6F4U - chains A and D; structure by X-ray diffraction, 1.90 A resolution.

[Chain A]
Molecule: Kallistatin
Organism: Homo sapiens
Reference sequence: P29622 (KAIN_HUMAN); residue numbers follow UniProt; this construct covers 48-387
Sequence (341 residues; row label = number of the first residue in the row):
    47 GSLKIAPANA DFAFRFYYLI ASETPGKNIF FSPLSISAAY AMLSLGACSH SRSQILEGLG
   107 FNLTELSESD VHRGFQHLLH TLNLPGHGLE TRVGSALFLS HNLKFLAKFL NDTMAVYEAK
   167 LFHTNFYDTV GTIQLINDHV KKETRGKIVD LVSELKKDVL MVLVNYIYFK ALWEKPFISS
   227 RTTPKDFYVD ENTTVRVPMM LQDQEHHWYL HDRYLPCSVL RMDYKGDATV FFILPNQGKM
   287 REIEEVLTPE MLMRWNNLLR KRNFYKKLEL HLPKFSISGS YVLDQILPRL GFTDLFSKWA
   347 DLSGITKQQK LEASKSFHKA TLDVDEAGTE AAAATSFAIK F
Disordered / not traced: 47, 132-133
Differences from the reference sequence: expression tag (47)
Curated features (UniProtKB/Swiss-Prot):
  - glycosylation (N-linked (GlcNAc...) asparagine): N108, N157, N238 (complex)
Ion coordination: Na+: Y270, G272

[Chain D]
Molecule: Kallistatin
Organism: Homo sapiens
Reference sequence: P29622 (KAIN_HUMAN); residues 388-427 here = UniProt positions 388-427
Sequence (40 residues; numbered 388 to 427; the number before each row is that of its first residue):
   388 FSAQTNRHIL RFNRPFLVVI FSTSTQSVLF LGKVVDPTKP
Disordered / not traced: 388-393
Curated features (UniProtKB/Swiss-Prot):
  - site: F388, S389 (Reactive bond)

[Chain A / chain D interface]
Contacting residue pairs (129; chain A residue first):
  S48(A) with T412(D)
  L49(A) with T412(D); Q413(D)
  A52(A) with Q413(D)
  A59(A) with L418(D)
  F60(A) with L418(D), hydrophobic
  Y63(A) with L404(D); L418(D), hydrophobic; K420(D)
  G72(A) with V422(D)
  K73(A) with K420(D); V422(D)
  N74(A) with K420(D); V421(D); V422(D), hydrogen bond (side chain-backbone); D423(D), hydrogen bond (side chain-backbone); K426(D)
  I75(A) with G419(D); K420(D), hydrogen bond (backbone-backbone)
  F76(A) with F417(D), hydrophobic; L418(D)
  F77(A) with F417(D); L418(D), hydrogen bond (backbone-backbone)
  S78(A) with L416(D), hydrogen bond (side chain-backbone); F417(D)
  P79(A) with V415(D); L416(D); F417(D)
  L80(A) with V415(D); L416(D), hydrophobic
  L124(A) with T412(D); S414(D)
  T127(A) with S411(D); T412(D)
  L128(A) with S409(D); T412(D); L416(D), hydrophobic
  I213(A) with F417(D), hydrophobic
  F215(A) with I407(D), hydrophobic; F417(D), hydrophobic
  D232(A) with N400(D)
  F233(A) with F399(D); N400(D); R401(D); P402(D); F403(D), hydrophobic; V422(D); P424(D)
  Y234(A) with N400(D), hydrogen bond (backbone-backbone); R401(D); P402(D)
  V235(A) with P402(D); V422(D)
  V241(A) with D423(D); T425(D)
  R242(A) with T425(D)
  V243(A) with P424(D), hydrophobic; T425(D)
  M245(A) with F399(D)
  Y255(A) with R394(D); H395(D), hydrogen bond
  H257(A) with R394(D), hydrogen bond (side chain-backbone); L397(D)
  S264(A) with L397(D)
  L266(A) with L397(D), hydrophobic; F399(D), hydrophobic
  D273(A) with S409(D); T410(D), hydrogen bond (backbone-backbone); S411(D)
  A274(A) with F408(D)
  T275(A) with V406(D); I407(D); F408(D), hydrogen bond (backbone-backbone); T410(D)
  V276(A) with V405(D), hydrophobic; V406(D); I407(D), hydrophobic
  F277(A) with L404(D); V405(D); V406(D), hydrogen bond (backbone-backbone)
  F278(A) with F399(D), hydrophobic; F403(D), hydrophobic; L404(D); V405(D), hydrophobic
  I279(A) with F403(D); L404(D), hydrogen bond (backbone-backbone); V406(D), hydrophobic
  L280(A) with R398(D); F399(D), hydrophobic; R401(D)
  P281(A) with R401(D), hydrogen bond (backbone-side chain); P402(D)
  N282(A) with R401(D)
  Q283(A) with R401(D)
  M286(A) with P402(D); F403(D); L404(D), hydrophobic; K420(D)
  I289(A) with L404(D), hydrophobic
  E290(A) with K420(D), salt bridge
  K312(A) with H395(D)
  K313(A) with H395(D)
  L314(A) with H395(D); I396(D); L397(D)
  E315(A) with H395(D), hydrogen bond (backbone-backbone); I396(D); L397(D), hydrogen bond (backbone-backbone); R398(D), salt bridge
  L316(A) with L397(D); F399(D), hydrophobic
  H317(A) with L397(D), hydrogen bond (backbone-backbone); R398(D), hydrogen bond; F399(D), hydrogen bond (backbone-backbone)
  L318(A) with F399(D), hydrophobic
  P319(A) with F399(D)
  F321(A) with F403(D), hydrophobic; V421(D), hydrophobic; P424(D), hydrophobic
  S322(A) with P424(D); K426(D); P427(D)
  I323(A) with K420(D); V421(D), hydrophobic; K426(D); P427(D)
  S324(A) with P427(D), hydrogen bond (side chain-backbone)
  A377(A) with F417(D)
  A378(A) with F417(D)
Interface residues without a listed pair, chain A (67 interface residues in all): Y270, L293, L298, M299, L368, T375, A379

[In short]
The interface between chain A and chain D involves 67 residues on one side and 34 on the other, with 19
hydrogen bonds and 2 salt bridges. Polar pairs include E290(A)-K420(D), E315(A)-R398(D) and N74(A)-V422(D).
Y270(A) and G272(A) coordinate Na+.
Chain A is Kallistatin and chain D is Kallistatin, both from Homo sapiens; the structure, Crystal structure of
reactive loop cleaved kallistatin at 1.9 angstrom resolution, was determined by X-ray diffraction.
